5TRE - chains M and Q of the 48 polymer chains in the assembly; structure by electron microscopy, 15.60 A resolution (very low resolution: no residue pairs are listed; an interface is given only as per-side residue counts).

== Chain M (and Q) ==
Name: Frataxin homolog, mitochondrial
Source organism: Saccharomyces cerevisiae
Notes: EC 1.16.3.1; chain Q of this document is another copy of the same molecule, construct and numbering; everything in this record applies to it too
UniProtKB: Q07540 (FRDA_YEAST); numbering as in UniProt (aligned over 52-172)
Amino-acid sequence (121 residues; each row starts with the number of its first residue):
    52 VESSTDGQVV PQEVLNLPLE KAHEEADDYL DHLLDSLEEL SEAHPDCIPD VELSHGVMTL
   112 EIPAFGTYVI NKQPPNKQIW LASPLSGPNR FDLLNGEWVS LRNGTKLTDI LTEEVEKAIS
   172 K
Differences from the reference sequence: conflict Ala-73 (Tyr in Q07540)
Swiss-Prot annotation at these positions:
  - mutagenesis: Asp-79 (D79A: Nearly abolishes ferroxidase activity, slows down oligomerization, impairs resistance to iron-catalyzed oxidative stress, no effect on Fe(2+) delivery and cell growth; when associated with A-82), Asp-82 (D82A: Nearly abolishes ferroxidase activity, slows down oligomerization, impairs resistance to iron-catalyzed oxidative stress, no effect on Fe(2+) delivery and cell growth; when associated with A-79), Glu-93 (E93A: Impairs oligomerization and iron mineralization; E93A: Impairs resistance to iron-catalyzed oxidative stress, no effect on Fe(2+) delivery and cell growth; when associated with A-97 and A-103), Asp-97 (D97A: Impairs resistance to iron-catalyzed oxidative stress, no effect on Fe(2+) delivery and cell growth; when associated with A-93 and A-103), Glu-103 (E103A: Impairs resistance to iron-catalyzed oxidative stress, no effect on Fe(2+) delivery and cell growth; when associated with A-93 and A-97), Asn-122 to Gln-124 (Impairs cell growth, lowers activity of mitochondrial iron-sulfur cluster-containing enzymes, no effect on iron binding and oligomerization), Gln-129 (Q129A: Impairs cell growth and lowers aconitase activity), Ile-130 (I130A: Impairs cell growth and lowers aconitase activity), Trp-131 (W131A: Impairs cell growth, lowers aconitase activity and strongly decreases interaction with ISU1; W131F: Lowers aconitase activity and no effexct on interaction with ISU1), Arg-141 (R141A: Impairs cell growth and lowers aconitase activity)

== Interface between chain M and chain Q ==
At this resolution (16 A) residue pairs are not listed: 18 residues of chain M and 14 of chain Q lie at the interface.

== In short ==
18 residues of chain M face 14 of chain Q across their interface. UniProt lists 12 mutagenesis sites on chain
M.
Both chains are Frataxin homolog, mitochondrial (Saccharomyces cerevisiae). Entry 5TRE (Zinc and the Iron
Donor Frataxin Regulate Oligomerization of the Scaffold Protein to Form New Fe-S ...) was determined by
electron microscopy.
